3KPP - chains A and C of the 3 polymer chains in the assembly; structure by X-ray diffraction, 1.90 A resolution.

== Chain A ==
Name: HLA class I histocompatibility antigen, B-44 alpha chain
From: Homo sapiens
UniProt: P30481 (1B44_HUMAN); residues 1-276 here correspond to UniProt positions 25-300 (UniProt number = residue number + 24)
Sequence (276 residues; each row starts with the number of its first residue):
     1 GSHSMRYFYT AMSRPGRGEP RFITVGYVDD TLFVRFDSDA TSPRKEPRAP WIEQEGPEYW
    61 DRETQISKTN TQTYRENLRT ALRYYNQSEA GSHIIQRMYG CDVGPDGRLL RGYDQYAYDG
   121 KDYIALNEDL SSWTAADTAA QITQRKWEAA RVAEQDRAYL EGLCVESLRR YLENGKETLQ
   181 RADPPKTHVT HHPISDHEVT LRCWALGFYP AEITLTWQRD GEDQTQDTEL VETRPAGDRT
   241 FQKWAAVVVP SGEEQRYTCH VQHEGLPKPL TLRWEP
Construct notes: variant Tyr-116 (Asp140 in P30481)
Cystine bridges: Cys-101/Cys-164, Cys-203/Cys-259

== Chain C ==
Name: EEYLQAFTY, self peptide from the ATP binding cassette protein ABCD3
Sequence (9 residues; row label = number of the first residue in the row):
     1 EEYLQAFTY

== Interface between chain A and chain C ==
Contacting residue pairs (46):
  Met-5(A) / Glu-1(C)
  Tyr-7(A) / Glu-1(C)  hydrogen bond (side chain-backbone)
  Tyr-7(A) / Glu-2(C)
  Tyr-9(A) / Glu-2(C)  hydrogen bond
  Thr-24(A) / Glu-2(C)
  Lys-45(A) / Glu-2(C)  salt bridge
  Tyr-59(A) / Glu-1(C)
  Arg-62(A) / Glu-1(C)  salt bridge
  Glu-63(A) / Glu-1(C)
  Glu-63(A) / Glu-2(C)  hydrogen bond (side chain-backbone)
  Ile-66(A) / Glu-2(C)
  Ile-66(A) / Leu-4(C)
  Ser-67(A) / Glu-2(C)
  Thr-69(A) / Leu-4(C)
  Asn-70(A) / Leu-4(C)
  Thr-73(A) / Thr-8(C)
  Glu-76(A) / Thr-8(C)  hydrogen bond
  Asn-77(A) / Thr-8(C)
  Asn-77(A) / Tyr-9(C)
  Thr-80(A) / Tyr-9(C)
  Tyr-84(A) / Tyr-9(C)  hydrogen bond (side chain-backbone)
  Ile-95(A) / Tyr-9(C)
  Tyr-99(A) / Glu-2(C)  hydrogen bond
  Tyr-99(A) / Tyr-3(C)
  Tyr-116(A) / Tyr-9(C)
  Tyr-123(A) / Tyr-9(C)  hydrophobic
  Thr-143(A) / Tyr-9(C)  hydrogen bond (side chain-backbone)
  Lys-146(A) / Tyr-9(C)  hydrogen bond (side chain-backbone)
  Trp-147(A) / Gln-5(C)
  Trp-147(A) / Phe-7(C)
  Trp-147(A) / Thr-8(C)  hydrogen bond (side chain-backbone)
  Trp-147(A) / Tyr-9(C)  hydrophobic
  Ala-150(A) / Phe-7(C)  hydrophobic
  Val-152(A) / Gln-5(C)
  Val-152(A) / Phe-7(C)  hydrophobic
  Gln-155(A) / Tyr-3(C)
  Gln-155(A) / Phe-7(C)
  Asp-156(A) / Tyr-3(C)  hydrogen bond
  Tyr-159(A) / Glu-1(C)  hydrogen bond (side chain-backbone)
  Tyr-159(A) / Glu-2(C)
  Tyr-159(A) / Tyr-3(C)  hydrophobic
  Leu-163(A) / Glu-1(C)
  Leu-163(A) / Glu-2(C)
  Ser-167(A) / Glu-1(C)  hydrogen bond (side chain-backbone)
  Arg-170(A) / Glu-1(C)  salt bridge
  Tyr-171(A) / Glu-1(C)  hydrogen bond (side chain-backbone)
Other interface residues (no listed pair), chain A (36 interface residues in all): Arg-97, Ala-117, Ile-142
Other interface residues (no listed pair), chain C (9 interface residues in all): Ala-6
Interface features reported in the paper:
  - pairs named by the authors: Asp-156(A)/Tyr-3(C) (hydrogen bond)

== Overview ==
The interface between chain A and chain C involves 36 residues on one side and 9 on the other; the contacts
include 13 hydrogen bonds and 3 salt bridges. Polar pairs include Lys-45(A)/Glu-2(C), Arg-62(A)/Glu-1(C) and
Arg-170(A)/Glu-1(C). The authors report a hydrogen bond between Asp-156(A) and Tyr-3(C).
Chain A is HLA class I histocompatibility antigen, B-44 alpha chain (Homo sapiens) and chain C is EEYLQAFTY,
self peptide from the ATP binding cassette protein ABCD3; the structure, Crystal Structure of HLA B*4405 in
complex with EEYLQAFTY a self peptide from the ABCD3 protein, was determined by X-ray diffraction (same
publication as 3KPL, 3KPM, 3KPN, 3KPO and 3KPQ).
